Entry 7F86 (X-ray diffraction, 2.21 A resolution); this record covers chains D and W of the 8 polymer chains in the assembly.

== Chain D (and W) ==
Protein: Phycoerythrin alpha subunit
Organism: Halomicronema sp. R31DM
Notes: chain W of this document is another copy of the same molecule, construct and numbering; everything in this record applies to it too
Chain sequence (164 residues; row label = number of the first residue in the row):
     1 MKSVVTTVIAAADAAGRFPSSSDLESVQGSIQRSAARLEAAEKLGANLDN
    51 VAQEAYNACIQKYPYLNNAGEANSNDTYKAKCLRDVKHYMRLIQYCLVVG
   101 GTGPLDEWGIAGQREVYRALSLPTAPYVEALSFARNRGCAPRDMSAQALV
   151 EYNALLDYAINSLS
Small-molecule neighbours:
  - phycoerythrobilin (PEB), molecule 1: Leu24, Glu25, Gln28
  - phycoerythrobilin (PEB), molecule 2: Arg33, Gln147, Val150, Glu151
  - phycoerythrobilin (PEB), molecule 3: Lys43, Leu44, Asn47, Asn50, Val51, Glu54, Arg137, Gly138, Cys139, Arg142, Asp143, Met144, Tyr152
  - phycoerythrobilin (PEB), molecule 4: Cys59, Leu66, Ala72, Asn73, Tyr78, Lys81, Cys82, Arg84, Asp85, Val86, His88, Tyr89, Arg91, Leu92, Trp108, Val116, Tyr117, Leu120, Leu122, Pro123, Pro126, Tyr127

== Chain D / chain W interface ==
Pairs across the interface - 16 pairs, chain D then chain W:
  Lys62(D) - Glu71(W)
  Tyr63(D) - Tyr65(W)  hydrophobic
  Tyr63(D) - Glu71(W)
  Tyr65(D) - Tyr65(W)  hydrophobic
  Glu71(D) - Lys62(W)  salt bridge
  Glu71(D) - Tyr63(W)
  Gln113(D) - Arg118(W)
  Arg114(D) - Arg118(W)
  Arg118(D) - Arg114(W)
  Arg118(D) - Leu163(W)
  Arg118(D) - Ser164(W)  hydrogen bond (side chain-backbone)
  Ala119(D) - Ser164(W)
  Ser162(D) - Arg118(W)  hydrogen bond (backbone-side chain)
  Leu163(D) - Arg118(W)
  Ser164(D) - Arg118(W)
  Ser164(D) - Ala119(W)

== Summary ==
11 residues of chain D face 9 of chain W across their interface, with 2 hydrogen bonds and 1 salt bridge.
Polar pairs include Glu71(D)-Lys62(W), Arg118(D)-Ser164(W) and Ser162(D)-Arg118(W). Ligands of chain D: 4
copies of phycoerythrobilin.
Both chains are Phycoerythrin alpha subunit (Halomicronema sp. R31DM). Entry 7F86 (Crystal structure of
Phycoerythrin from Halomicronema Sp. R31DM) was determined by X-ray diffraction.
